Entry 6CI9 (X-ray diffraction, 1.90 A resolution); this record covers chains A and B of the 4 polymer chains in the assembly.

Chain A (and B):
Name: 3-oxoacyl-[acyl-carrier-protein] reductase
Organism: Mycobacterium smegmatis (strain ATCC 700084 / mc(2)155)
Notes: EC 1.1.1.100; chain B of this document is another copy of the same molecule, construct and numbering; everything in this record applies to it too
UniProt: A0QP46 (A0QP46_MYCS2); residues 1-257 here = UniProt positions 1-257
Sequence (259 residues; row label = number of the first residue in the row; numbers below 1 keep their minus sign (Ser-1 is residue -1)):
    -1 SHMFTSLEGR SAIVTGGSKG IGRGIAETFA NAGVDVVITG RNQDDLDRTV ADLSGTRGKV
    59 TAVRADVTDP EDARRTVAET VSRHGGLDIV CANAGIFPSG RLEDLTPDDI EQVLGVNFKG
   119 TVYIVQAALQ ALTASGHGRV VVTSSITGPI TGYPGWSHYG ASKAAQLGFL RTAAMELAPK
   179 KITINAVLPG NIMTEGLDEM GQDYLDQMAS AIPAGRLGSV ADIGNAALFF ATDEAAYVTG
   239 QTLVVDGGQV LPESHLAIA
Disordered / not traced: 255-257 (chain B: -1, 255-257)
Construct notes: expression tag (-1 to 0)
Small-molecule neighbours:
  - 1-aminopropan-2-one (F3V): Phe95, Ser143, Ile144, Thr145, Trp154, Tyr157, Gly188, Asn189, Leu195, Tyr202
  - NADP (NAP; NADP nicotinamide-adenine-dinucleotide phosphate): Gly14, Gly15, Ser16, Lys17, Gly18, Ile19, Gly20, Gly38, Arg39, Asn40, Asp43, Ala63, Asp64, Val65, Thr66, Asn91, Ala92, Gly93, Ile94, Phe95, Val114, Thr141, Ser142, Ser143, Tyr157, Lys161, Pro187, Gly188, Asn189, Ile190, Thr192, Glu193, Gly194, Leu195

How chain A and chain B interact:
Residue-residue contacts (86):
  Ser-1(A) with Asn29(B), hydrogen bond (backbone-backbone); Ala30(B); Gly31(B); Arg55(B), hydrogen bond
  His0(A) with Asn29(B), hydrogen bond (backbone-backbone); Ala30(B), hydrogen bond (backbone-backbone)
  Met1(A) with Phe2(B); Thr3(B); Ser4(B); Leu5(B); Ala30(B), hydrophobic; Asn223(B); Leu226(B)
  Phe2(A) with Met1(B), hydrophobic; Phe2(B), hydrophobic; Asn223(B); Leu226(B), hydrophobic; Phe227(B)
  Thr3(A) with Met1(B)
  Leu5(A) with Met1(B)
  Asn29(A) with His0(B), hydrogen bond (backbone-backbone)
  Ala30(A) with His0(B)
  Arg55(A) with His0(B)
  Arg169(A) with Leu249(B)
  Ala172(A) with Leu249(B), hydrophobic
  Met173(A) with Pro211(B), hydrophobic; Leu249(B), hydrophobic; Pro250(B), hydrophobic
  Ala176(A) with Pro211(B)
  Asn189(A) with Tyr235(B)
  Ile210(A) with Tyr235(B)
  Pro211(A) with Ala176(B)
  Arg214(A) with Lys179(B); Ala234(B); Tyr235(B), hydrogen bond (backbone-side chain)
  Leu215(A) with Tyr235(B)
  Gly216(A) with Tyr235(B), hydrogen bond (backbone-side chain)
  Asp220(A) with Glu232(B); Tyr235(B)
  Asn223(A) with Phe2(B); Phe227(B); Glu232(B)
  Ala224(A) with Phe227(B), hydrophobic
  Leu226(A) with Met1(B), hydrophobic; Phe2(B), hydrophobic
  Phe227(A) with Phe2(B); Asn223(B); Ala224(B), hydrophobic; Phe227(B), hydrophobic; Leu241(B), hydrophobic
  Thr230(A) with Met1(B)
  Glu232(A) with Asp220(B); Asn223(B)
  Tyr235(A) with Asn189(B); Ile210(B); Ala212(B), hydrophobic; Arg214(B), hydrogen bond (side chain-backbone); Leu215(B); Gly216(B), hydrogen bond (side chain-backbone); Asp220(B); Val243(B); Asp244(B), hydrogen bond (backbone-backbone); Gly245(B), hydrogen bond (backbone-backbone)
  Val236(A) with Val242(B)
  Thr237(A) with Gly245(B); Gly246(B); Leu249(B)
  Gly238(A) with Leu249(B)
  Gln239(A) with Val242(B); Val248(B)
  Thr240(A) with Thr240(B)
  Leu241(A) with Phe227(B), hydrophobic; Thr240(B)
  Val242(A) with Val236(B); Gln239(B)
  Val243(A) with Tyr235(B); Val236(B), hydrophobic
  Asp244(A) with Tyr235(B), hydrogen bond (backbone-backbone)
  Gly245(A) with Tyr235(B), hydrogen bond (backbone-backbone); Thr237(B)
  Gly246(A) with Thr237(B)
  Val248(A) with Gln239(B)
  Leu249(A) with Arg169(B); Ala172(B), hydrophobic; Gly238(B)
  Pro250(A) with Met173(B), hydrophobic
Interface residues without a listed pair, chain A (46 interface residues in all): Ser4, Ile190, Ala212, Phe228, Ala234
Interface residues without a listed pair, chain B (46 interface residues in all): Ile190, Phe228

In short:
Chain A and chain B each contribute 46 residues to their interface, with 13 hydrogen bonds. Among the polar
pairs are Ser-1(A)-Arg55(B), Arg214(A)-Tyr235(B) and Gly216(A)-Tyr235(B). Chain A binds NADP and
1-aminopropan-2-one.
Both chains are 3-oxoacyl-[acyl-carrier-protein] reductase (Mycobacterium smegmatis (strain ATCC 700084 /
mc(2)155)). Entry 6CI9 (RMM microcompartment-associated aminopropanol dehydrogenase NADP + aminoacetone
holo-structure) was determined by X-ray diffraction.
